Entry 7XDR (X-ray diffraction, 2.40 A resolution); this record covers chains A and C of the 6 polymer chains in the assembly.

# Chain A (and C)
Molecule: Glucosylglycerol phosphorylase
Source organism: Marinobacter adhaerens
Notes: EC 2.4.1.359; chain C of this document is another copy of the same molecule, construct and numbering; everything in this record applies to it too
UniProt: E4PMA5 (GGOP_MARAH); numbering as in UniProt (aligned over 1-480)
Sequence (480 residues; each row starts with the number of its first residue):
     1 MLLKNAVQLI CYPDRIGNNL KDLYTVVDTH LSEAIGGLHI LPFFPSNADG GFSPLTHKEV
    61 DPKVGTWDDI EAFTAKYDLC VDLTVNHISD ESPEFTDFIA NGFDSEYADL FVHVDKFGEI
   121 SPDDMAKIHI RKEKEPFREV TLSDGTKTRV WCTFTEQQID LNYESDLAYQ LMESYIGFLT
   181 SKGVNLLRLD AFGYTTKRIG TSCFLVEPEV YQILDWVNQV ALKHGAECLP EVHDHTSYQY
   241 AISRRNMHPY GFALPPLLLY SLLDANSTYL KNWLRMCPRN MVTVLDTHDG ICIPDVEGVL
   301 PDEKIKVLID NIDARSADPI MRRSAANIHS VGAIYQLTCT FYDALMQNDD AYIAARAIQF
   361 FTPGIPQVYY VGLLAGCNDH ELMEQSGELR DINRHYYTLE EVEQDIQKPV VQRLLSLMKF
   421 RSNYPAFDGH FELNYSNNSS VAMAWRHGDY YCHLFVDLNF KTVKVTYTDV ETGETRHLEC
Curated features (UniProtKB/Swiss-Prot):
  - active site: D190 (Nucleophile), E231 (Proton donor)
  - binding site (substrate): Y194, Q336
  - mutagenesis: Y194 (Y194A: 2.7% of wild-type catalytic activity), A333 (A333D: 0.3% of wild-type catalytic activity. Does not gain activity on sucrose), Q336 (Q336A: 2.6% of wild-type catalytic activity)

# Chain A / chain C interface
Residue-residue contacts (30):
  L263(A) with S324(C); A325(C), hydrogen bond (backbone-backbone); A326(C), hydrogen bond (backbone-backbone)
  D264(A) with S324(C); A325(C); A326(C), hydrogen bond (side chain-backbone)
  A265(A) with S324(C)
  V307(A) with A326(C), hydrophobic; N327(C)
  D310(A) with I328(C); H329(C), salt bridge
  N311(A) with A326(C), hydrogen bond (side chain-backbone); I328(C)
  N348(A) with E133(C)
  N437(A) with P122(C); D123(C), hydrogen bond
  F455(A) with P122(C), hydrophobic
  L458(A) with S324(C)
  N459(A) with A126(C); E133(C); R323(C); S324(C)
  F460(A) with M125(C); I130(C), hydrophobic; E133(C); K134(C); E135(C); R323(C)
  K461(A) with E133(C), salt bridge; S324(C), hydrogen bond
Also at the interface, not in a pair above, chain A (20 interface residues in all): Y260, L262, A314, M346, S439, D457, T462
Also at the interface, not in a pair above, chain C (16 interface residues in all): P136

# Summary
20 residues of chain A face 16 of chain C across their interface; the contacts include 6 hydrogen bonds and 2
salt bridges. Polar contacts include D310(A)-H329(C), K461(A)-E133(C) and D264(A)-A326(C).
Both chains are Glucosylglycerol phosphorylase (Marinobacter adhaerens). Entry 7XDR (Crystal structure of a
glucosylglycerol phosphorylase from Marinobacter adhaerens) was determined by X-ray diffraction, deposited
together with 7XDQ.
